Entry 7M8Q (X-ray diffraction, 2.08 A resolution); this record covers chains B and H of the 8 polymer chains in the assembly.

== Chain B ==
Protein: Methane monooxygenase beta chain
Organism: Methylosinus trichosporium OB3b
UniProt: A0A2D2D5X7 (A0A2D2D5X7_METTR); numbering as in UniProt (aligned over 4-395)
Amino-acid sequence (392 residues; numbered 4 to 395; the number before each row is that of its first residue):
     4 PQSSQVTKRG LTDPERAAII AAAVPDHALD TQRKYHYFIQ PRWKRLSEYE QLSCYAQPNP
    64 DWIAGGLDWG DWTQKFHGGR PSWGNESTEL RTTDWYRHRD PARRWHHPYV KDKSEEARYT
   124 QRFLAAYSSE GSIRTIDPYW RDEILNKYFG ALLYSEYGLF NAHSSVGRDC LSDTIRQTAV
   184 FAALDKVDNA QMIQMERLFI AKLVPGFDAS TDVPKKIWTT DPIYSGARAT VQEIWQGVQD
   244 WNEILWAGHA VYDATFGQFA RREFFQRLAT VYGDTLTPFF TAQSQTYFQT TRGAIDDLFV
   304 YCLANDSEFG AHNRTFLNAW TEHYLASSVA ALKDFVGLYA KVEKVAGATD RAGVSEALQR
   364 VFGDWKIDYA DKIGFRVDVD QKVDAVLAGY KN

== Chain H ==
Protein: Methane monooxygenase regulatory protein B
Organism: Methylosinus trichosporium OB3b
UniProt: A0A2D2D0T8 (A0A2D2D0T8_METTR); numbering as in UniProt (aligned over 2-138)
Amino-acid sequence (137 residues; row label = number of the first residue in the row):
     2 SSAHNAYNAG IMQKTGKAFA DEFFAEENQV VHESNAVVLV LMKSDEIDAI IEDIVLKGGK
    62 AKNPSIVVED KAGFWWIKAD GAIEIDAAEA GELLGKPFSV YDLLINVSST VGRAYTLGTK
   122 FTITSELMGL DRALTDI
Disordered / not traced: 134-138
Modified positions: Trp76 (fluorotryptophane; FTR); Trp77 (fluorotryptophane; FTR)

== How chain B and chain H interact ==
Pairs across the interface (7):
  Lys37(B) - Leu94(H)  hydrogen bond (side chain-backbone)
  Lys47(B) - Glu93(H)
  Arg48(B) - Glu93(H)  salt bridge
  Leu49(B) - Gly96(H)
  Ser50(B) - Gly96(H)
  Glu51(B) - Gly96(H)  hydrogen bond (backbone-backbone)
  Glu51(B) - Lys97(H)

== Summary ==
6 residues of chain B and 4 residues of chain H are in contact; the contacts include 2 hydrogen bonds and 1
salt bridge. Among the polar pairs are Arg48(B)-Glu93(H), Lys37(B)-Leu94(H) and Glu51(B)-Gly96(H).
Here chain B is Methane monooxygenase beta chain and chain H is Methane monooxygenase regulatory protein B,
both from Methylosinus trichosporium OB3b. Entry 7M8Q (Complex structure of Methane monooxygenase hydroxylase
and regulatory subunit with fluorosubstituted tryptophans) was determined by X-ray diffraction, deposited
together with 7M8R.
